PDB entry 8XCH | electron microscopy, 3.40 A resolution | chains L and O of the 32 polymer chains in the assembly

# Chain L
Protein: Non-structural protein 8
Organism: Severe acute respiratory syndrome coronavirus 2
UniProt: P0DTD1 (R1AB_SARS2); residues 1-198 here correspond to UniProt positions 3943-4140 (UniProt number = residue number + 3942)
Amino-acid sequence (198 residues; row label = number of the first residue in the row):
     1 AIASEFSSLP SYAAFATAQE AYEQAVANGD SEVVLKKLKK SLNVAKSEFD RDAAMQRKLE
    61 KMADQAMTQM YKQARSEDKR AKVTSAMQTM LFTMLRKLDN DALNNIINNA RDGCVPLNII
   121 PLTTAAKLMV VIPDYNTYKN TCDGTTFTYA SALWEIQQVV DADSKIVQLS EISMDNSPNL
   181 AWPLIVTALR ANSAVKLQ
Not modelled in the structure: 1-5, 192-198
Swiss-Prot annotation at these positions:
  - site: Gln198 (Cleavage)

# Chain O
Molecule: 39-nt RNA strand
Sequence (39 nucleotides; each row starts with the number of its first residue; numbers below 1 keep their minus sign (C-3 is residue -3)):
    -3 CAUGGGAAAU GCUACGCGGU AGUAGCAUGC UAGGAGCAG
Not modelled in the structure: -3 to -2

# Chain L / chain O interface
Pairs across the interface (8; chain L residue first):
  Glu32(L) - U9(O)  phosphate contact
  Glu32(L) - A10(O)  phosphate contact
  Val33(L) - U9(O)  phosphate contact
  Lys36(L) - U9(O)  salt bridge to the phosphate
  Asp50(L) - U19(O)  sugar contact
  Arg51(L) - U19(O)  sugar contact
  Ala54(L) - A20(O)  phosphate contact
  Arg57(L) - A20(O)  salt bridge to the phosphate
Interface residues without a listed pair, chain O (5 interface residues in all): G18

# Summary
7 residues of chain L face 5 of chain O across their interface, with 2 salt bridges. Polar contacts include
Lys36(L)-U9(O) and Arg57(L)-A20(O).
Chain L is Non-structural protein 8 (Severe acute respiratory syndrome coronavirus 2) and chain O is a 39-nt
RNA strand; the structure, SARS-CoV-2 Replication-Transcription Complex has a dimer-of-dimeric architecture
(ddRTC) in pre-capping initiation, was determined by electron microscopy together with 9IMK and 9IMM from the
same study.
